Entry 7QTP (X-ray diffraction, 1.90 A resolution); this record covers chains A and B.

Chain A:
Name: Protein scribble homolog
Organism: Homo sapiens
UniProt: Q14160 (SCRIB_HUMAN); residues 700-816 here = UniProt positions 700-816
Amino-acid sequence (117 residues; row label = number of the first residue in the row):
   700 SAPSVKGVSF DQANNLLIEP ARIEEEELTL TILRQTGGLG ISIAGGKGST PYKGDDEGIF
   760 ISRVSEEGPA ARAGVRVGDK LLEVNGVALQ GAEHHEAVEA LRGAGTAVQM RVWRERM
Not modelled in the structure: 700-721, 733-736, 804, 815-816
Curated features (UniProtKB/Swiss-Prot):
  - modified residue (Phosphoserine): Ser-708, Ser-764
  - mutagenesis: Leu-738 to Gly-739 (Alters interaction with LPP), Leu-738 (L738R: Loss of anti-proliferative activity)

Chain B:
Name: Non-structural protein 1
UniProt: Q6B3P2 (Q6B3P2_9INFA); residues 252-261 here correspond to UniProt positions 216-225 (UniProt number = residue number - 36)
Amino-acid sequence (10 residues; row label = number of the first residue in the row):
   252 KMARTIESKV
Not modelled in the structure: 252-256

Interface between chain A and chain B:
Contacting residue pairs - 18 pairs, chain A then chain B:
  Leu-738(A) with Val-261(B), hydrogen bond (backbone-backbone)
  Ile-740(A) with Ser-259(B); Lys-260(B); Val-261(B)
  Ser-741(A) with Glu-258(B); Ser-259(B)
  Ile-742(A) with Ile-257(B); Glu-258(B); Ser-259(B), hydrogen bond (backbone-backbone); Val-261(B), hydrophobic
  Ala-743(A) with Ile-257(B)
  Thr-749(A) with Ile-257(B)
  Ser-761(A) with Glu-258(B), hydrogen bond
  Arg-762(A) with Glu-258(B)
  His-793(A) with Ile-257(B); Ser-259(B), hydrogen bond
  Val-797(A) with Ser-259(B)
  Leu-800(A) with Val-261(B), hydrophobic
Other interface residues (no listed pair), chain A (15 interface residues in all): Gly-737, Gly-739, Gly-744, Arg-801
Interface features reported in the paper:
  - pairs named by the authors: Ile-742(A)/Ser-259(B) (hydrogen bond), His-793(A)/Ser-259(B) (hydrogen bond)

Summary:
15 residues of chain A and 5 residues of chain B are in contact; the contacts include 4 hydrogen bonds. Polar
contacts include Leu-738(A)/Val-261(B), Ser-761(A)/Glu-258(B) and His-793(A)/Ser-259(B). The paper describes
hydrogen bonds between Ile-742(A) and Ser-259(B) and His-793(A) and Ser-259(B).
Here chain A is Protein scribble homolog (Homo sapiens) and chain B is Non-structural protein 1. Entry 7QTP
(Structural biology of the NS1 avian influenza protein subversion on the Scribble cell polarity module) was
determined by X-ray diffraction (same publication as 7QTO and 7QTU).
